Entry 5XL4 (X-ray diffraction, 2.10 A resolution); this record covers chains A and C.

== Chain A ==
Name: Hemagglutinin
Source organism: Influenza A virus (strain A/Duck/Czechoslovakia/1956 H4N6)
UniProtKB: A3KF09 (A3KF09_I56A1); residues 1-327 here correspond to UniProt positions 17-343 (UniProt number = residue number + 16)
Amino-acid sequence (327 residues; row label = number of the first residue in the row):
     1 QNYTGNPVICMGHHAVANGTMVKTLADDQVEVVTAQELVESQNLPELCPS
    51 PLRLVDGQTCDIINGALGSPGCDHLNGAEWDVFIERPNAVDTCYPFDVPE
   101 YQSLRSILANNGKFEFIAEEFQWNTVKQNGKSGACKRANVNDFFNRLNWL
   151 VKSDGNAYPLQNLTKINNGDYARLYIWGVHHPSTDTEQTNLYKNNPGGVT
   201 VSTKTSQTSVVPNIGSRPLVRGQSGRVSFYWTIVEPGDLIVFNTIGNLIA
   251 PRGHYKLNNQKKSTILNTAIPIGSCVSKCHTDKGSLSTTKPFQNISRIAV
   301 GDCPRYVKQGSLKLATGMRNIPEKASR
Disordered / not traced: 1-4, 324-327
Disulfides: Cys48-Cys275, Cys60-Cys72, Cys93-Cys135, Cys279-Cys303
Covalently attached groups: N-acetylglucosamine (NAG) linked to Asn162, Asn294
Small-molecule neighbours: N-acetyl-alpha-neuraminic acid (SIA): Tyr94, Gly130, Lys131, Ser132, Gly133, Asn141, Trp149, Val151, His180, Glu187, Leu191, Gln223, Gly225

== Chain C ==
Name: Hemagglutinin
Source organism: Influenza A virus (strain A/Duck/Czechoslovakia/1956 H4N6)
UniProtKB: A3KF09 (A3KF09_I56A1); residues 328-503 here correspond to UniProt positions 344-519 (UniProt number = residue number + 16)
Amino-acid sequence (176 residues; numbered 328 to 503; the number before each row is that of its first residue):
   328 GLFGAIAGFIENGWQGLIDGWYGFRHQNAEGTGTAADLKSTQAAIDQING
   378 KLNRLIEKTNDKYHQIEKEFEQVEGRIQDLEKYVEDTKIDLWSYNAELLV
   428 ALENQHTIDVTDSEMNKLFERVRRQLRENAEDKGNGCFEIFHKCDNNCIE
   478 SIRNGTYDHDIYRDEAINNRFQIQGV
Disordered / not traced: 500-503
Disulfides: Cys471-Cys475

== Interface between chain A and chain C ==
Disulfides between the chains: Cys10(A)-Cys464(C)
Residue-residue contacts - 141 pairs, chain A then chain C:
  Gly5(A) - Glu466(C)
  Gly5(A) - Ile467(C)
  Gly5(A) - Phe468(C)
  Gly5(A) - His469(C)
  Gly5(A) - Asn496(C)
  Asn6(A) - Ile467(C)  hydrogen bond (backbone-backbone)
  Pro7(A) - Gln354(C)
  Pro7(A) - Glu466(C)
  Pro7(A) - Ile467(C)  hydrogen bond (backbone-backbone)
  Pro7(A) - His469(C)
  Pro7(A) - Cys471(C)
  Val8(A) - His353(C)
  Val8(A) - Gln354(C)  hydrogen bond (backbone-backbone)
  Val8(A) - Cys464(C)  hydrophobic
  Val8(A) - Phe465(C)
  Ile9(A) - Phe351(C)  hydrophobic
  Ile9(A) - Arg352(C)
  Ile9(A) - Cys464(C)
  Ile9(A) - Phe465(C)  hydrogen bond (backbone-backbone)
  Ile9(A) - Ile467(C)  hydrophobic
  Ile9(A) - Ile479(C)  hydrophobic
  Cys10(A) - Trp341(C)
  Cys10(A) - Gly350(C)
  Cys10(A) - Phe351(C)
  Cys10(A) - Arg352(C)  hydrogen bond (backbone-backbone)
  Cys10(A) - Gly463(C)
  Cys10(A) - Cys464(C)  disulfide
  Met11(A) - Ile337(C)
  Met11(A) - Trp341(C)
  Met11(A) - Gly350(C)
  Met11(A) - Phe351(C)  hydrophobic
  Met11(A) - Met442(C)
  Met11(A) - Leu445(C)  hydrophobic
  Met11(A) - Phe446(C)  hydrophobic
  Met11(A) - Val449(C)  hydrophobic
  Met11(A) - Gly463(C)  hydrogen bond (backbone-backbone)
  Gly12(A) - Trp341(C)
  Gly12(A) - Tyr349(C)
  Gly12(A) - Gly350(C)  hydrogen bond (backbone-backbone)
  Gly12(A) - Met442(C)
  His13(A) - Ile333(C)
  His13(A) - Ile337(C)
  His13(A) - Asn339(C)
  His13(A) - Gly340(C)
  His13(A) - Trp341(C)  hydrogen bond (backbone-backbone)
  His13(A) - Leu344(C)
  His13(A) - Trp348(C)
  His13(A) - Tyr349(C)
  His13(A) - Met442(C)
  His14(A) - Gly340(C)
  His14(A) - Trp341(C)
  His14(A) - Leu344(C)
  His14(A) - Gly347(C)
  His14(A) - Trp348(C)  hydrogen bond (backbone-backbone)
  Ala15(A) - Gly340(C)
  Ala15(A) - Trp341(C)  hydrogen bond (backbone-backbone)
  Ala15(A) - Gln342(C)
  Ala17(A) - Gln342(C)
  Val22(A) - Asn431(C)
  Lys23(A) - Glu424(C)  salt bridge
  Lys23(A) - Val427(C)
  Lys23(A) - Ala428(C)
  Lys23(A) - Asn431(C)  hydrogen bond (backbone-side chain)
  Thr24(A) - Ala428(C)
  Thr24(A) - Gln432(C)
  Thr24(A) - Ile435(C)
  Leu25(A) - Ala428(C)
  Leu25(A) - Leu429(C)  hydrophobic
  Leu25(A) - Gln432(C)  hydrogen bond (backbone-side chain)
  Ala26(A) - Gln432(C)
  Val30(A) - Ile435(C)  hydrophobic
  Leu38(A) - Leu382(C)  hydrophobic
  Leu38(A) - Val427(C)  hydrophobic
  Leu52(A) - Tyr390(C)
  Gln102(A) - Glu394(C)
  Arg105(A) - Glu394(C)  salt bridge
  Ser106(A) - His391(C)  hydrogen bond
  Asn110(A) - His391(C)
  Lys262(A) - Tyr390(C)
  Ser263(A) - His391(C)
  Thr264(A) - Tyr390(C)
  Thr264(A) - His391(C)  hydrogen bond
  Lys278(A) - Tyr390(C)
  Thr289(A) - Ile383(C)
  Phe292(A) - Ala423(C)  hydrophobic
  Arg297(A) - Lys395(C)  hydrogen bond (backbone-side chain)
  Arg297(A) - Glu412(C)
  Arg297(A) - Ile416(C)
  Ile298(A) - Lys395(C)
  Ala299(A) - Gln392(C)  hydrogen bond (backbone-side chain)
  Val300(A) - Lys389(C)
  Val300(A) - Tyr390(C)
  Val300(A) - Gln392(C)
  Gly301(A) - Asn387(C)
  Gly301(A) - Asp388(C)
  Gly301(A) - Lys389(C)  hydrogen bond (backbone-backbone)
  Gly301(A) - Tyr390(C)
  Asp302(A) - Thr386(C)
  Asp302(A) - Asn387(C)
  Asp302(A) - Asp388(C)  hydrogen bond (backbone-side chain)
  Cys303(A) - Asn387(C)  hydrogen bond (backbone-backbone)
  Pro304(A) - Asn387(C)  hydrogen bond (backbone-side chain)
  Arg305(A) - Asn387(C)  hydrogen bond
  Arg305(A) - Trp419(C)
  Tyr306(A) - Ile416(C)  hydrophobic
  Val307(A) - Trp419(C)
  Val307(A) - Ser420(C)
  Lys308(A) - Ile416(C)
  Lys308(A) - Asp417(C)  salt bridge
  Lys308(A) - Ser420(C)  hydrogen bond (backbone-side chain)
  Gln309(A) - Ser420(C)  hydrogen bond (side chain-backbone)
  Gln309(A) - Glu424(C)  hydrogen bond
  Leu312(A) - Ala423(C)  hydrophobic
  Leu312(A) - Glu424(C)
  Lys313(A) - Val427(C)
  Lys313(A) - Asn431(C)  hydrogen bond (backbone-side chain)
  Leu314(A) - Leu379(C)  hydrophobic
  Leu314(A) - Leu382(C)  hydrophobic
  Leu314(A) - Glu430(C)
  Leu314(A) - Asn431(C)
  Ala315(A) - Asn431(C)  hydrogen bond (backbone-side chain)
  Ala315(A) - Thr434(C)
  Thr316(A) - Trp348(C)
  Thr316(A) - Ile375(C)
  Gly317(A) - Trp348(C)
  Gly317(A) - Ile375(C)
  Gly317(A) - Thr434(C)
  Met318(A) - Ile333(C)  hydrophobic
  Met318(A) - Trp348(C)
  Met318(A) - Tyr349(C)
  Met318(A) - Thr438(C)
  Arg319(A) - Ala334(C)
  Ile321(A) - Ala334(C)  hydrophobic
  Ile321(A) - Glu338(C)
  Ile321(A) - Asn339(C)
  Ile321(A) - Gly340(C)  hydrogen bond (backbone-backbone)
  Pro322(A) - Asn339(C)
  Pro322(A) - Gln342(C)
  Glu323(A) - Asn339(C)
  Glu323(A) - Gly340(C)
  Glu323(A) - Gln342(C)  hydrogen bond (backbone-side chain)
Other interface residues (no listed pair), chain A (59 interface residues in all): Val16, Val32, Gln36, Asp282, Pro291
Other interface residues (no listed pair), chain C (68 interface residues in all): Asn355, Glu396, Leu425, Leu426, Leu453, Lys460, Lys470, Ile476

== Overview ==
59 residues of chain A face 68 of chain C across their interface, with 1 disulfide bond, 28 hydrogen bonds and
3 salt bridges. Among the polar pairs are Lys23(A)-Glu424(C), Arg105(A)-Glu394(C) and Lys308(A)-Asp417(C).
Chain A binds N-acetyl-alpha-neuraminic acid. Covalently linked N-acetylglucosamine: at Asn162(A) and
Asn294(A).
Here chain A is Hemagglutinin and chain C is Hemagglutinin, both from Influenza A virus (strain
A/Duck/Czechoslovakia/1956 H4N6). Entry 5XL4 (The structure of hemagglutinin from an avian-origin H4N6
influenza virus in complex with human receptor analog ...) was determined by X-ray diffraction (same
publication as 5XL1, 5XL3, 5XL5, 5XL6, 5XL7, 5XLB, 5XLC and 5XLD).
